Entry 1NQX (X-ray diffraction, 1.82 A resolution); this record covers chains A and B of the 5 polymer chains in the assembly.

[Chain A (and B)]
Molecule: 6,7-dimethyl-8-ribityllumazine synthase
Organism: Aquifex aeolicus
Notes: EC 2.5.1.78; chain B of this document is another copy of the same molecule, construct and numbering; everything in this record applies to it too
UniProtKB: O66529 (RISB_AQUAE); residues 1-154 here = UniProt positions 1-154
Chain sequence (154 residues; row label = number of the first residue in the row):
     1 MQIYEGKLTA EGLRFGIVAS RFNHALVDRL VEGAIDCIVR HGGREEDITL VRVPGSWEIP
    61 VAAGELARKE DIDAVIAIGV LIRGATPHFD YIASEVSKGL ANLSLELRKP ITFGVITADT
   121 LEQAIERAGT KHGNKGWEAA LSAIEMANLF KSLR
Small-molecule neighbours:
  - RLP (3-(7-hydroxy-8-ribityllumazine-6-yl) propionic acid), molecule 1: S20, F22, N23, P54, G55, S56, W57, E58, V80, L81, I82, H88, I92
  - RLP, molecule 2: T112, F113, K135, E138, A139, S142
What the authors report for this chain:
  - conformationally variable residues (side-chain flip): F22, H88
  - binding site for phosphate ion: G84, A85, T86, R127
  - binding site for RLP: N23, G55, S56, W57, E58, V80, L81, I82, I92
  - catalytic residues: F22, H88, R127 (proposed by the authors, not directly observed)

[How chain A and chain B interact]
Contacting residue pairs (68):
  M1(A) - I35(B)  hydrophobic
  M1(A) - E45(B)  hydrogen bond (backbone-side chain)
  M1(A) - E46(B)
  M1(A) - I48(B)
  Q2(A) - I48(B)  hydrogen bond (backbone-backbone)
  Q2(A) - T49(B)
  Q2(A) - L50(B)  hydrogen bond (backbone-backbone)
  I3(A) - L50(B)
  Y4(A) - T49(B)
  Y4(A) - L50(B)  hydrogen bond (backbone-backbone)
  Y4(A) - V51(B)
  Y4(A) - R52(B)  hydrogen bond (backbone-backbone)
  E5(A) - R21(B)  salt bridge
  E5(A) - R52(B)
  R83(A) - P87(B)
  F89(A) - P87(B)  hydrophobic
  F89(A) - Y91(B)
  D90(A) - Y91(B)
  A93(A) - Y91(B)
  S94(A) - Y91(B)
  S97(A) - W57(B)
  S97(A) - Y91(B)
  S97(A) - E95(B)
  K98(A) - E95(B)
  K98(A) - K98(B)
  A101(A) - W57(B)  hydrophobic
  N102(A) - K98(B)
  S104(A) - V61(B)
  L105(A) - P60(B)
  L105(A) - V61(B)
  L105(A) - G99(B)
  R108(A) - E65(B)  salt bridge
  R108(A) - R68(B)
  I111(A) - W57(B)  hydrogen bond (backbone-side chain)
  T112(A) - W57(B)
  T112(A) - E58(B)
  F113(A) - W57(B)
  F113(A) - H88(B)
  F113(A) - I92(B)  hydrophobic
  V115(A) - H88(B)
  T117(A) - T86(B)  hydrogen bond (backbone-side chain)
  T117(A) - P87(B)
  T117(A) - H88(B)  hydrogen bond
  T117(A) - Y91(B)
  D119(A) - A85(B)
  D119(A) - P87(B)
  Q123(A) - A85(B)  hydrogen bond (side chain-backbone)
  Q123(A) - T86(B)
  R127(A) - A85(B)
  R127(A) - T86(B)
  K135(A) - H88(B)  hydrogen bond
  E138(A) - F22(B)
  S142(A) - P54(B)
  S142(A) - E58(B)  hydrogen bond
  E145(A) - R21(B)  salt bridge
  E145(A) - V53(B)
  E145(A) - P54(B)
  M146(A) - V53(B)  hydrophobic
  M146(A) - P54(B)
  M146(A) - E58(B)
  M146(A) - V61(B)  hydrophobic
  L149(A) - V51(B)  hydrophobic
  L149(A) - R52(B)
  L149(A) - V53(B)  hydrophobic
  F150(A) - V61(B)
  F150(A) - E65(B)
  L153(A) - E65(B)
  R154(A) - E65(B)
Also at the interface, not in a pair above, chain A (38 interface residues in all): G6, L100, K109, A118
Also at the interface, not in a pair above, chain B (31 interface residues in all): A62, L66, K69, L103

[Overview]
The interface between chain A and chain B involves 38 residues on one side and 31 on the other, with 11
hydrogen bonds and 3 salt bridges. Polar pairs include E5(A)-R21(B), R108(A)-E65(B) and E145(A)-R21(B). The
paper reports catalytic residues F22(A), H88(A) and R127(A); a binding site for RLP at N23(A), G55(A) and
S56(A) among others.
Chain A and chain B are both 6,7-dimethyl-8-ribityllumazine synthase (Aquifex aeolicus); the structure,
Crystal Structure of Lumazine Synthase from Aquifex aeolicus in Complex with Inhibitor:
3-(7-hydroxy-8-ribityllumazine-6-yl)propionic acid, was determined by X-ray diffraction together with 1NQU,
1NQV and 1NQW from the same study.
